3CWB - chains A and G of the 20 polymer chains in the assembly; structure by X-ray diffraction, 3.51 A resolution.

Chain A:
Protein: Mitochondrial ubiquinol-cytochrome-C reductase complex core protein I
From: Gallus gallus
Chain sequence (446 residues; numbered 1 to 446; the number before each row is that of its first residue):
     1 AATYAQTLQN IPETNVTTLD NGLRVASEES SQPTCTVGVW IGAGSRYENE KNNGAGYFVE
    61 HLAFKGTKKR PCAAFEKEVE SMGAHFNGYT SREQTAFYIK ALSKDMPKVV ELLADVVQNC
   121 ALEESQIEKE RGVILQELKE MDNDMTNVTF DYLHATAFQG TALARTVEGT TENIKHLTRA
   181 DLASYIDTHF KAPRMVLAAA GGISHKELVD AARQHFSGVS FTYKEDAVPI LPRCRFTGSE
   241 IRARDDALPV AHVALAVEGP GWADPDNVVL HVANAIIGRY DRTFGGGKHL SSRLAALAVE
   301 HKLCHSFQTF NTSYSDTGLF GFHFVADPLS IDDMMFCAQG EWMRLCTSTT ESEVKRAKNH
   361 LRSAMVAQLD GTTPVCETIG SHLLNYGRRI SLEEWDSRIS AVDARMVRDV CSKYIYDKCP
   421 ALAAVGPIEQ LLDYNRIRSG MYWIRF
Not modelled in the structure: 1, 445-446

Chain G:
Protein: Mitochondrial ubiquinol-cytochrome C reductase ubiquinone-binding protein qp-C
From: Gallus gallus
Chain sequence (81 residues; row label = number of the first residue in the row):
     1 GIHFGNLARV RHIITYSLSP FEQRAIPNIF SDALPNVWRR FSSQVFKVAP PFLGAYLLYS
    61 WGTQEFERLK RKNPADYEND Q

Interface between chain A and chain G:
Pairs across the interface - 42 pairs, chain A then chain G:
  Gln159(A) - Leu18(G)
  Thr237(A) - Glu22(G)
  Gly238(A) - Leu18(G)
  Gly238(A) - Ser19(G)  hydrogen bond (backbone-backbone)
  Gly238(A) - Glu22(G)
  Ser239(A) - Ser17(G)
  Ser239(A) - Leu18(G)
  Glu240(A) - Thr15(G)
  Glu240(A) - Tyr16(G)
  Glu240(A) - Ser17(G)  hydrogen bond (backbone-backbone)
  Ile241(A) - Ile14(G)  hydrophobic
  Ile241(A) - Thr15(G)
  Ile241(A) - Tyr16(G)  hydrophobic
  Arg242(A) - Ile13(G)
  Arg242(A) - Ile14(G)
  Arg242(A) - Thr15(G)  hydrogen bond (backbone-backbone)
  Ala243(A) - Ile13(G)
  Arg244(A) - Ala8(G)  hydrogen bond (side chain-backbone)
  Arg244(A) - Val10(G)
  Arg244(A) - Arg11(G)
  Arg244(A) - His12(G)  hydrogen bond (backbone-backbone)
  Arg244(A) - Ile13(G)  hydrogen bond (backbone-backbone)
  Asp245(A) - Val10(G)
  Asp245(A) - Arg11(G)  salt bridge
  Asp245(A) - His12(G)  salt bridge
  Asp246(A) - Ala8(G)
  Asp246(A) - Arg9(G)
  Asp246(A) - Val10(G)  hydrogen bond (side chain-backbone)
  Asp246(A) - Arg11(G)
  Ala247(A) - Arg9(G)
  Ala247(A) - Arg11(G)
  Cys419(A) - Ser19(G)  hydrogen bond
  Cys419(A) - Phe21(G)  hydrophobic
  Glu429(A) - Gly5(G)
  Glu429(A) - Leu7(G)  hydrogen bond (side chain-backbone)
  Glu429(A) - Ala8(G)
  Gln430(A) - Phe4(G)
  Leu432(A) - Phe4(G)  hydrophobic
  Tyr434(A) - Ser19(G)
  Tyr434(A) - Pro20(G)
  Asn435(A) - Pro20(G)
  Arg438(A) - Phe21(G)
Interface residues without a listed pair, chain A (22 interface residues in all): Tyr152, Phe236, Leu329
Interface residues without a listed pair, chain G (19 interface residues in all): Asn6

In short:
22 residues of chain A face 19 of chain G across their interface; the contacts include 9 hydrogen bonds and 2
salt bridges. Among the polar pairs are Asp245(A)-Arg11(G), Asp245(A)-His12(G) and Arg244(A)-Ala8(G).
Chain A is Mitochondrial ubiquinol-cytochrome-C reductase complex core protein I and chain G is Mitochondrial
ubiquinol-cytochrome C reductase ubiquinone-binding protein qp-C, both from Gallus gallus; the structure,
Chicken Cytochrome BC1 Complex inhibited by an iodinated analogue of the polyketide Crocacin-D, was determined
by X-ray diffraction.
